6MBE - chains A and B; structure by X-ray diffraction, 2.25 A resolution.

Chain A:
Molecule: Induced myeloid leukemia cell differentiation protein Mcl-1
Source organism: Homo sapiens
Reference sequence: Q07820 (MCL1_HUMAN); residues 172-323 here = UniProt positions 172-323
Sequence (154 residues; each row starts with the number of its first residue):
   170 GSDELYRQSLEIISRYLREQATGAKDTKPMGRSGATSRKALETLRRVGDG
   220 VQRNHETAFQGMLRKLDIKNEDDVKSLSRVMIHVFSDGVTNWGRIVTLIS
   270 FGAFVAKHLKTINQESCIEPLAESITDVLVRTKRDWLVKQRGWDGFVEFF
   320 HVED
Sequence notes: expression tag (170-171)
Swiss-Prot annotation at these positions:
  - motif: Ala-209 to Asn-223 (BH3), His-252 to Ala-272 (BH1), Asp-304 to Phe-319 (BH2)
  - cross-link (Glycyl lysine isopeptide (Lys-Gly)): Lys-194 (interchain with G-Cter in ubiquitin), Lys-197 (interchain with G-Cter in ubiquitin)
  - mutagenesis: Lys-194 (K194R: Reduced ubiquitination), Lys-197 (K197R: Reduced ubiquitination), Lys-208 (K208R: No effect on ubiquitination), Lys-234 (K234R: No effect on ubiquitination)

Chain B:
Molecule: dM7
Sequence (24 residues; numbered 0 to 23; the number before each row is that of its first residue; numbering starts at 0):
     0 XDKTLEEIARELLKLALEIDKEIX
Disordered / not traced: 0, 23
Modified / non-standard residues: ACE (acetyl group) at position 0; NH2 (amino group) at position 23

How chain A and chain B interact:
Pairs across the interface (32):
  Val-216(A) / Ile-22(B)  hydrophobic
  Val-220(A) / Ile-18(B)  hydrophobic
  Asn-223(A) / Glu-21(B)
  His-224(A) / Leu-14(B)
  His-224(A) / Ile-18(B)
  His-224(A) / Glu-21(B)  salt bridge
  Phe-228(A) / Leu-14(B)  hydrophobic
  Met-231(A) / Ile-7(B)
  Met-231(A) / Glu-10(B)
  Met-231(A) / Leu-11(B)
  Met-231(A) / Leu-14(B)  hydrophobic
  Lys-234(A) / Ile-7(B)
  Lys-234(A) / Glu-10(B)  salt bridge
  Leu-235(A) / Leu-4(B)  hydrophobic
  Leu-235(A) / Ile-7(B)  hydrophobic
  Arg-248(A) / Leu-4(B)
  Val-249(A) / Ile-7(B)  hydrophobic
  Val-249(A) / Leu-11(B)
  His-252(A) / Ala-8(B)
  His-252(A) / Leu-12(B)
  Val-253(A) / Leu-11(B)  hydrophobic
  Ser-255(A) / Leu-12(B)
  Asp-256(A) / Leu-16(B)
  Asn-260(A) / Asp-19(B)  hydrogen bond
  Arg-263(A) / Ala-15(B)
  Arg-263(A) / Leu-16(B)
  Arg-263(A) / Asp-19(B)  salt bridge
  Val-265(A) / Ile-22(B)  hydrophobic
  Thr-266(A) / Ala-15(B)
  Thr-266(A) / Ile-18(B)
  Phe-318(A) / Ile-22(B)
  Phe-319(A) / Ile-22(B)  hydrophobic
Interface residues without a listed pair, chain A (23 interface residues in all): Ala-227, Met-250, Gly-262
Interface residues without a listed pair, chain B (17 interface residues in all): Thr-3, Glu-5, Glu-6, Glu-17
The authors on this interface:
  - interface residues, chain A: Arg-263(A)

Summary:
23 residues of chain A face 17 of chain B across their interface, with 1 hydrogen bond and 3 salt bridges.
Polar contacts include His-224(A)/Glu-21(B), Lys-234(A)/Glu-10(B) and Arg-263(A)/Asp-19(B). From UniProt: 4
mutagenesis sites on chain A. From the paper: the interface residue Arg-263(A).
Here chain A is Induced myeloid leukemia cell differentiation protein Mcl-1 (Homo sapiens) and chain B is dM7.
Entry 6MBE (Human Mcl-1 in complex with the designed peptide dM7) was determined by X-ray diffraction (same
publication as 6MBB, 6MBC and 6MBD).
